PDB entry 6IFK | electron microscopy, 3.20 A resolution | chains G and J of the 10 polymer chains in the assembly

Chain G:
Protein: Type III-A CRISPR-associated RAMP protein Csm3
Organism: Streptococcus thermophilus ND03
Reference sequence: A0A2U2M035 (A0A2U2M035_STRTR); residues 1-220 here = UniProt positions 1-220
Sequence (220 residues; numbered 1 to 220; the number before each row is that of its first residue):
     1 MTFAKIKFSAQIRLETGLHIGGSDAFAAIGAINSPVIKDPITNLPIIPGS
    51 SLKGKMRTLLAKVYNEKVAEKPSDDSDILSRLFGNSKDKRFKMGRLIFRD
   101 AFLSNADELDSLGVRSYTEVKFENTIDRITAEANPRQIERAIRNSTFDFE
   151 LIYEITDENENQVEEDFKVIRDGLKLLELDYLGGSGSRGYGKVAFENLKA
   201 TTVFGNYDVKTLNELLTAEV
Not modelled in the structure: 1, 219-220
Construct notes: engineered mutation Asn33 (Asp in A0A2U2M035)

Chain J:
Molecule: CTR1
Sequence (42 nucleotides; row label = number of the first residue in the row):
     1 GGUAGGAAUGGGUAAUUAUAGCGAGCUAGAAAGCCAAAGGUC
Not modelled in the structure: 1-6, 40-42

Interface between chain G and chain J:
Pairs across the interface (12):
  Ile29(G) - U17(J)  hydrogen bond to the sugar
  Ile29(G) - A18(J)  phosphate contact
  Asn33(G) - A18(J)  base contact
  Ala133(G) - U16(J)  hydrogen bond to the sugar
  Asn134(G) - U16(J)  sugar contact
  Asn134(G) - A18(J)  hydrogen bond to the sugar
  Asn134(G) - U19(J)  sugar contact
  Pro135(G) - U16(J)  base contact
  Pro135(G) - U17(J)  sugar contact
  Pro135(G) - A18(J)  sugar contact
  Arg136(G) - A18(J)  base contact
  Gln137(G) - U17(J)  hydrogen bond to the base
Also at the interface, not in a pair above, chain G (13 interface residues in all): Gly30, Ala31, Ser34, Ser86, Lys87, Thr125
Also at the interface, not in a pair above, chain J (5 interface residues in all): C26

Summary:
The interface between chain G and chain J involves 13 residues on one side and 5 on the other, with 4 hydrogen
bonds. Among the polar pairs are Gln137(G)-U17(J), Ile29(G)-U17(J) and Ala133(G)-U16(J).
Chain G is Type III-A CRISPR-associated RAMP protein Csm3 (Streptococcus thermophilus ND03) and chain J is
CTR1; the structure, Cryo-EM structure of type III-A Csm-CTR1 complex, AMPPNP bound, was determined by
electron microscopy together with 6IFL, 6IFN, 6IFR, 6IFU, 6IFY, 6IFZ and 6IG0 from the same study.
